7M2I - chains B and C of the 3 polymer chains in the assembly; structure by X-ray diffraction, 2.69 A resolution.

# Chain B
Molecule: Monoclonal antibody (IgG) against KcsA, Fab light chain
From: Mus musculus
Notes: antibody fragment or engineered binder
Chain sequence (212 residues; each row starts with the number of its first residue):
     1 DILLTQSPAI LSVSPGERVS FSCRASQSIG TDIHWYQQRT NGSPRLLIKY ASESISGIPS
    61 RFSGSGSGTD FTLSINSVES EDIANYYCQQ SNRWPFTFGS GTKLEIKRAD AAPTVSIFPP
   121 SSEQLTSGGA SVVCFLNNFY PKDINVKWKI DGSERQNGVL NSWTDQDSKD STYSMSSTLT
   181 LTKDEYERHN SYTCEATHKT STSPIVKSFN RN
Not modelled in the structure: 212
Cystine bridges: Cys23-Cys88, Cys134-Cys194

# Chain C
Molecule: pH-gated potassium channel KcsA
From: Streptomyces lividans
UniProt: P0A334 (KCSA_STRLI); residues 26-116 here = UniProt positions 26-116
Chain sequence (96 residues; each row starts with the number of its first residue):
    26 WRCAGAATVL LVIVLLAGSY LAVLAERGAP GAQLITYPRA LFWSVETATT VGYGDLYPVT
    86 LWGRLVAVVV MVAGITSFGL VTAALATWFV GQCQQQ
Differences from the reference sequence: conflict Cys28 (Ala in P0A334), Phe67 (Trp in P0A334); expression tag (117-121)
Curated features (UniProtKB/Swiss-Prot):
  - motif: Thr75 to Asp80 (Selectivity filter)
  - mutagenesis: Glu71 (E71A: Prevents channel inactivation)
Cystine bridges: Cys28-Cys118
Bound ions: K+ site 1 near Thr75 (its only coordinating residue here); K+ site 2: Thr75, Val76; K+ site 3: Gly77, Tyr78
Residues lining bound ligands:
  - 1EM ((1S)-2-hydroxy-1-[(nonanoyloxy)methyl]ethyl myristate): Leu41, Ser44, Tyr45, Tyr62, Pro63, Arg64, Leu66, Phe67, Val70, Val84, Thr85, Leu86, Arg89, Leu90, Val93
  - nonan-1-ol (F09): Leu46, Leu49, Ala50, Trp87, Leu90, Val91, Val94
From the paper describing this entry:
  - conformationally variable residues (side-chain flip): Glu71

# How chain B and chain C interact
Residue-residue contacts - 16 pairs, chain B then chain C:
  Asp1(B) with Pro55(C)
  Asp32(B) with Arg64(C), salt bridge
  Asn92(B) with Ala57(C); Gln58(C), hydrogen bond
  Arg93(B) with Gly56(C), hydrogen bond (side chain-backbone); Ala57(C); Gln58(C); Ile60(C)
  Trp94(B) with Arg52(C); Gly53(C); Ala54(C); Pro55(C); Gly56(C), hydrogen bond (backbone-backbone); Ala57(C), hydrogen bond (backbone-backbone); Ile60(C)
  Phe96(B) with Arg52(C)
Interface residues without a listed pair, chain B (8 interface residues in all): Tyr50, Ser91

# Summary
8 residues of chain B face 9 of chain C across their interface, with 4 hydrogen bonds and 1 salt bridge. Polar
contacts include Asp32(B)-Arg64(C), Asn92(B)-Gln58(C) and Arg93(B)-Gly56(C). Compound 1EM is bound between
chain B and chain C. Ligands of chain C: nonan-1-ol. From the paper: conformational variability at Glu71(C).
Here chain B is Monoclonal antibody (IgG) against KcsA, Fab light chain (Mus musculus) and chain C is pH-gated
potassium channel KcsA (Streptomyces lividans). Entry 7M2I (Structural Snapshots of Intermediates in the
Gating of a K+ Channel) was determined by X-ray diffraction, deposited together with 7M2H, 7M2J and 7RP0.
